6EDE - chain A; structure by X-ray diffraction, 1.55 A resolution.

Chain A:
Name: Probable RNA 2'-phosphotransferase
From: Clostridium thermocellum (strain ATCC 27405 / DSM 1237 / NBRC 103400 / NCIMB 10682 / NRRL B-4536 / VPI 7372)
Notes: EC 2.7.1.-
UniProtKB: A3DJX6 (KPTA_CLOTH); residues 1-182 here = UniProt positions 1-182
Sequence (203 residues; row label = number of the first residue in the row; numbers below 1 keep their minus sign (Met-20 is residue -20)):
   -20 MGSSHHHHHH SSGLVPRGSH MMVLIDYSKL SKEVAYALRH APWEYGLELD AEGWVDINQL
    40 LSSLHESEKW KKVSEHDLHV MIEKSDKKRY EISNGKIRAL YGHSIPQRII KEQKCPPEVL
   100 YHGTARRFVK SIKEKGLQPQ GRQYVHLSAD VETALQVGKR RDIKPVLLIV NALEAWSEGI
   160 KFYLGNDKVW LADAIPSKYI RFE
Not modelled in the structure: -20 to 3, 182
Differences from the reference sequence: initiating methionine (-20); expression tag (-19 to 0); engineered mutation Ser46 (Cys in A3DJX6)
Small-molecule neighbours: HQG ([[(2R,3S,4R,5R)-5-(6-aminopurin-9-yl)-3,4-bis(oxidanyl)oxolan-2-yl]methoxy-oxidanyl-phosphoryl] [(2R,3S,4R,5R)-3,4-bis(oxidanyl)-5-phosphonooxy-oxolan-2-yl]methyl hydrogen phosphate): Arg18, Lys66, Arg68, Tyr80, His101, Thr103, Phe107, Ser110, Ile111, Lys114, Gly115, Leu116, Gln117, Gln119, Arg121, His125, Val136, Arg139, Arg140, Val168
What the authors report for this chain:
  - mutagenesis - C46S: abolished binding to CoA
  - catalytic residues: Arg18, Arg68 (proposed by the authors, not directly observed)

Summary:
Bound to chain A: compound HQG. From the paper: catalytic residues Arg18 and Arg68; C46S abolishes binding to
CoA.
Chain A is Probable RNA 2'-phosphotransferase (Clostridium thermocellum (strain ATCC 27405 / DSM 1237 / NBRC
103400 / NCIMB 10682 / NRRL B-4536 / VPI 7372)); the structure, tRNA 2'-phosphotransferase, was determined by
X-ray diffraction together with 6E3A from the same study.
